6C6S - chains B and J of the 9 polymer chains in the assembly; structure by electron microscopy, 3.70 A resolution.

# Chain B
Molecule: 29-nt DNA strand
Sequence (29 nucleotides; numbered 1 to 29; the number before each row is that of its first residue):
     1 GGGTATTCGC CGTGTACCTC TCGCAGCCC

# Chain J
Protein: DNA-directed RNA polymerase subunit beta'
Organism: Escherichia coli (strain K12)
Notes: EC 2.7.7.6
UniProtKB: P0A8T7 (RPOC_ECOLI); numbering as in UniProt (aligned over 1-1407)
Chain sequence (1407 residues; row label = number of the first residue in the row):
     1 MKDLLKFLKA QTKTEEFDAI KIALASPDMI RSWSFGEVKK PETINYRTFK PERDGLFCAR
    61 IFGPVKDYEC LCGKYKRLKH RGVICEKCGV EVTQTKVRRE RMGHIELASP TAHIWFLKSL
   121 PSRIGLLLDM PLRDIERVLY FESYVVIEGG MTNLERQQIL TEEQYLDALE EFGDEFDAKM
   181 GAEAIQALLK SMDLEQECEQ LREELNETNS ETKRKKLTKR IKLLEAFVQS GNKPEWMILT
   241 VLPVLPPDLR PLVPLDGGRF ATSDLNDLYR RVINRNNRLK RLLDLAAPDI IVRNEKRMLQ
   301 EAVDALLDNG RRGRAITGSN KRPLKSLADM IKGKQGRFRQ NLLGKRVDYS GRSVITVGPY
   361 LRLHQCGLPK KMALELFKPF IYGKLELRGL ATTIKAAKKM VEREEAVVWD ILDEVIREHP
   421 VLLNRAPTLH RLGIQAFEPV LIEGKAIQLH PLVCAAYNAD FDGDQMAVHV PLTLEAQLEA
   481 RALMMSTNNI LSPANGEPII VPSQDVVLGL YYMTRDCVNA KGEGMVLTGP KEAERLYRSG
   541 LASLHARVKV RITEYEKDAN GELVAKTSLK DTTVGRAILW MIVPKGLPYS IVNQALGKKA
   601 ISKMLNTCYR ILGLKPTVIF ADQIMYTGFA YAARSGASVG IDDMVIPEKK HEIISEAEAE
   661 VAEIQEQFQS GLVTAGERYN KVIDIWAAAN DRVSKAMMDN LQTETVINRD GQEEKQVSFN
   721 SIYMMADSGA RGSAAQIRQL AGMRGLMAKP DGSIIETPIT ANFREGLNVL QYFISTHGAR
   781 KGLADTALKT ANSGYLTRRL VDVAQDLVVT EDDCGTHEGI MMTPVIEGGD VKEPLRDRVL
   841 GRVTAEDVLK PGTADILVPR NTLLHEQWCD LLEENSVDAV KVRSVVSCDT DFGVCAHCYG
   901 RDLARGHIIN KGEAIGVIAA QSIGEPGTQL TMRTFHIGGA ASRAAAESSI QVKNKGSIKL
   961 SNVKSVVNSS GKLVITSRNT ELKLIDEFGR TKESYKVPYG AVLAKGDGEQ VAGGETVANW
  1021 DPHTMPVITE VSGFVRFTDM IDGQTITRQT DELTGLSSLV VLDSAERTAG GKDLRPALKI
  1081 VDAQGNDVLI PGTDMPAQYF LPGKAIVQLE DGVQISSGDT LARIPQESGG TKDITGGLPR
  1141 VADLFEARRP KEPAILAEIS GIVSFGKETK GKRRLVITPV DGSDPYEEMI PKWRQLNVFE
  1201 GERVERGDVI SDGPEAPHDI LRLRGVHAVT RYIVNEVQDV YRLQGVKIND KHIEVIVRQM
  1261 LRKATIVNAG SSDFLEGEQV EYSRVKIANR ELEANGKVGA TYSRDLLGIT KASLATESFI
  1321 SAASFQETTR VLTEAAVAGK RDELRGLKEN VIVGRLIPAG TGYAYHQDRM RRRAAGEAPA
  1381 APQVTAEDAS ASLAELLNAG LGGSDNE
Unresolved in the structure: 1-15, 934-947, 1127-1135, 1374-1407
Metal / ion sites: Zn2+ site 1: Cys70, Cys72, Cys85; Mg2+: Asp460, Asp462, Asp464 (shared with 1 residue of chain R); Zn2+ site 2: Cys814, Cys888, Cys895, Cys898

# Interface between chain B and chain J
Residue-residue contacts (23; chain B residue first):
  DG2(B) with Ser210(J), hydrogen bond to the phosphate
  DT4(B) with Lys1172(J), phosphate contact
  DA5(B) with Lys1172(J), salt bridge to the phosphate
  DC10(B) with Leu120(J), sugar contact
  DC11(B) with Arg311(J), salt bridge to the phosphate; Glu1327(J), phosphate contact
  DG12(B) with Lys332(J), salt bridge to the phosphate; Tyr795(J), phosphate contact; Gln1326(J), sugar contact; Glu1327(J), phosphate contact
  DT13(B) with Arg339(J), salt bridge to the phosphate; Tyr795(J), sugar contact
  DG14(B) with Lys334(J), salt bridge to the phosphate; Thr790(J), base contact; Ala791(J), sugar contact
  DT15(B) with Lys334(J), salt bridge to the phosphate; Arg339(J), salt bridge to the phosphate
  DA16(B) with Arg352(J), sugar contact; Ala426(J), sugar contact
  DC17(B) with Arg346(J), salt bridge to the phosphate; Arg352(J), hydrogen bond to the sugar
  DG23(B) with Leu255(J), base contact
  DC24(B) with Arg259(J), salt bridge to the phosphate
Other interface residues (no listed pair), chain B (14 interface residues in all): DG3
Other interface residues (no listed pair), chain J (22 interface residues in all): Thr212, Gly318, Ser319, Pro427, Gly794

# Overview
14 residues of chain B and 22 residues of chain J are in contact; the contacts include 2 hydrogen bonds and 9
salt bridges. Polar pairs include DC17(B)-Arg352(J), DG2(B)-Ser210(J) and DA5(B)-Lys1172(J). The Mg2+ site is
built by Asp460(J), Asp462(J) and Asp464(J).
Here chain B is a 29-nt DNA strand and chain J is DNA-directed RNA polymerase subunit beta' (Escherichia coli
(strain K12)). Entry 6C6S (CryoEM structure of E.coli RNA polymerase elongation complex bound with RfaH) was
determined by electron microscopy together with 6C6T and 6C6U from the same study.
